Entry 7MQO (electron microscopy, 3.40 A resolution); this record covers chains F and E of the 6 polymer chains in the assembly.

# Chain F (and E)
Molecule: Isoform Short of Insulin receptor
From: Homo sapiens
Notes: EC 2.7.10.1; fragment: Ectodomain; chain E of this document is another copy of the same molecule, construct and numbering; everything in this record applies to it too
UniProt: P06213 (INSR_HUMAN), isoform P06213-2; residues 1-917 here correspond to UniProt positions 28-944 (UniProt number = residue number + 27)
Chain sequence (917 residues; row label = number of the first residue in the row):
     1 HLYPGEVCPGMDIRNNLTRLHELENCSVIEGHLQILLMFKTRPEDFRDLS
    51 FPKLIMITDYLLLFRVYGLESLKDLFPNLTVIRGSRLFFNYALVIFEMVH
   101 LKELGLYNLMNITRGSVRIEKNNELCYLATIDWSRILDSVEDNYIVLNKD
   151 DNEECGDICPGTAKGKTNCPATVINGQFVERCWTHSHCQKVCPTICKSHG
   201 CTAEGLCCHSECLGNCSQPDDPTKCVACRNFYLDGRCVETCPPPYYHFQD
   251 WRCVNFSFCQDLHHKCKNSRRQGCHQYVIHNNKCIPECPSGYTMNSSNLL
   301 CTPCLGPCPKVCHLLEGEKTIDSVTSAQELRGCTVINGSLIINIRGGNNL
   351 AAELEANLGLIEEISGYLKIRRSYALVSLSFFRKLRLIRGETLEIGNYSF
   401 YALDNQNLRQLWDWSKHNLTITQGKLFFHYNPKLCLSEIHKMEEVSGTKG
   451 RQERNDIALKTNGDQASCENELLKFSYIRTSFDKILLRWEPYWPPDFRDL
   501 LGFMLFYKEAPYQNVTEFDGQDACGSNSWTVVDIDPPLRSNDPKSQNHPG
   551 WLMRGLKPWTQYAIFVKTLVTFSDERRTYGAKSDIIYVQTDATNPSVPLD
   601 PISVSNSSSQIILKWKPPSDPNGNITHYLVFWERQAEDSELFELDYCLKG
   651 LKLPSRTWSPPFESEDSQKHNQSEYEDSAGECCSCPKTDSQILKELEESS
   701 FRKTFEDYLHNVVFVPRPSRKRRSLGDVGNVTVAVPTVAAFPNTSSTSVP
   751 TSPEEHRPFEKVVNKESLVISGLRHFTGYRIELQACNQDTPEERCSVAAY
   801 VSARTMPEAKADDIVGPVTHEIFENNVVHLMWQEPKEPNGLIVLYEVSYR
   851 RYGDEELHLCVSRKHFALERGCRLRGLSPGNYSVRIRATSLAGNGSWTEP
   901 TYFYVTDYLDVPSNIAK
Not modelled in the structure: 163-167, 271-273, 519-527, 592-690, 719-917
Disulfide bonds: Cys8-Cys26, Cys126-Cys155, Cys159-Cys182, Cys169-Cys188, Cys192-Cys201, Cys196-Cys207, Cys208-Cys216, Cys212-Cys225, Cys228-Cys237, Cys241-Cys253, Cys259-Cys284, Cys266-Cys274, Cys288-Cys301, Cys304-Cys308, Cys312-Cys333, Cys435-Cys468
Glycans and other covalent adducts: N-acetylglucosamine (NAG) linked to Asn16, Asn25, Asn111, Asn215, Asn255, Asn397, Asn418
UniProt features mapped onto this chain:
  - region: Glu706 to Phe714 (Insulin-binding)
  - site: Phe39 (Insulin-binding)
  - modified residue: Ser373 (Phosphoserine), Tyr374 (Phosphotyrosine), Ser380 (Phosphoserine)
  - glycosylation (N-linked (GlcNAc...) asparagine): Asn16, Asn25, Asn78, Asn111, Asn215, Asn255, Asn295, Asn337, Asn397, Asn418, Asn514, Asn606, Asn624, Asn671

# Interface between chain F and chain E
Contacting residue pairs - 65 pairs, chain F then chain E:
  Arg14(F) - Val713(E)  hydrogen bond (side chain-backbone)
  Phe88(F) - Leu709(E)  hydrophobic
  Phe88(F) - Val712(E)  hydrophobic
  Phe89(F) - Phe701(E)  hydrophobic
  Phe89(F) - Phe705(E)  hydrophobic
  Phe89(F) - Tyr708(E)  hydrophobic
  Tyr91(F) - Phe701(E)
  Val94(F) - Phe705(E)  hydrophobic
  Phe96(F) - Phe705(E)  hydrophobic
  Phe96(F) - Glu706(E)
  Phe96(F) - Leu709(E)  hydrophobic
  Arg118(F) - Phe701(E)
  Arg118(F) - Arg702(E)
  Arg118(F) - Phe705(E)
  Glu120(F) - Phe705(E)
  Tyr144(F) - Glu698(E)  hydrogen bond
  Tyr144(F) - Arg702(E)  hydrogen bond
  Thr325(F) - Tyr708(E)
  Arg345(F) - Glu697(E)  salt bridge
  Arg345(F) - Ser700(E)  hydrogen bond
  Arg345(F) - Phe701(E)
  Arg345(F) - Thr704(E)
  Gly346(F) - Glu697(E)  hydrogen bond (backbone-side chain)
  Arg372(F) - Asp574(E)
  Tyr374(F) - Glu697(E)
  Ile395(F) - Arg454(E)
  Tyr401(F) - Asn455(E)
  Asp404(F) - Lys460(E)  salt bridge
  Gln406(F) - Leu693(E)
  Phe427(F) - Asn455(E)
  Tyr430(F) - Lys460(E)
  Arg454(F) - Ile395(E)
  Asn455(F) - Tyr401(E)
  Asn455(F) - Phe427(E)
  Lys460(F) - Asp404(E)  salt bridge
  Lys460(F) - Tyr430(E)
  Asp574(F) - Arg372(E)
  Leu693(F) - Gln406(E)
  Glu697(F) - Arg345(E)  salt bridge
  Glu697(F) - Gly346(E)  hydrogen bond (side chain-backbone)
  Glu697(F) - Tyr374(E)
  Glu698(F) - Tyr144(E)  hydrogen bond
  Ser700(F) - Arg345(E)  hydrogen bond
  Phe701(F) - Phe89(E)  hydrophobic
  Phe701(F) - Tyr91(E)
  Phe701(F) - Arg118(E)
  Phe701(F) - Arg345(E)
  Arg702(F) - Arg118(E)
  Arg702(F) - Tyr144(E)  hydrogen bond
  Thr704(F) - Arg345(E)
  Phe705(F) - Phe89(E)  hydrophobic
  Phe705(F) - Tyr91(E)  hydrophobic
  Phe705(F) - Val94(E)  hydrophobic
  Phe705(F) - Phe96(E)  hydrophobic
  Phe705(F) - Arg118(E)
  Phe705(F) - Glu120(E)
  Glu706(F) - Phe96(E)
  Tyr708(F) - Phe88(E)  hydrophobic
  Tyr708(F) - Phe89(E)  hydrophobic
  Tyr708(F) - Thr325(E)
  Leu709(F) - Phe88(E)  hydrophobic
  Leu709(F) - Phe96(E)  hydrophobic
  Val712(F) - Phe88(E)  hydrophobic
  Val713(F) - Arg14(E)  hydrogen bond (backbone-side chain)
  Val713(F) - Leu36(E)  hydrophobic
Interface residues without a listed pair, chain F (50 interface residues in all): Leu36, Leu37, Leu62, Phe64, Glu97, Asp322, Gly347, Arg371, Leu403, Glu575, Lys694, His710, Phe714
Interface residues without a listed pair, chain E (49 interface residues in all): Leu37, Leu62, Phe64, Glu97, Asp322, Gly347, Arg371, Leu403, Lys694, His710, Phe714

# Summary
The interface between chain F and chain E involves 50 residues on one side and 49 on the other, with 10
hydrogen bonds and 4 salt bridges. Polar contacts include Arg345(F)-Glu697(E), Asp404(F)-Lys460(E) and
Arg14(F)-Val713(E).
Both chains are Isoform Short of Insulin receptor (Homo sapiens). Entry 7MQO (The insulin receptor ectodomain
in complex with a venom hybrid insulin analog - "head" region) was determined by electron microscopy,
deposited together with 7MQR and 7MQS.
